Entry 4ASR (X-ray diffraction, 1.90 A resolution); this record covers chains A and P.

# Chain A
Name: Angiotensin-converting enzyme
Organism: Drosophila melanogaster
Notes: EC 3.4.15.1
UniProtKB: Q10714 (ACE_DROME); residues 17-614 here = UniProt positions 17-614
Sequence (598 residues; each row starts with the number of its first residue):
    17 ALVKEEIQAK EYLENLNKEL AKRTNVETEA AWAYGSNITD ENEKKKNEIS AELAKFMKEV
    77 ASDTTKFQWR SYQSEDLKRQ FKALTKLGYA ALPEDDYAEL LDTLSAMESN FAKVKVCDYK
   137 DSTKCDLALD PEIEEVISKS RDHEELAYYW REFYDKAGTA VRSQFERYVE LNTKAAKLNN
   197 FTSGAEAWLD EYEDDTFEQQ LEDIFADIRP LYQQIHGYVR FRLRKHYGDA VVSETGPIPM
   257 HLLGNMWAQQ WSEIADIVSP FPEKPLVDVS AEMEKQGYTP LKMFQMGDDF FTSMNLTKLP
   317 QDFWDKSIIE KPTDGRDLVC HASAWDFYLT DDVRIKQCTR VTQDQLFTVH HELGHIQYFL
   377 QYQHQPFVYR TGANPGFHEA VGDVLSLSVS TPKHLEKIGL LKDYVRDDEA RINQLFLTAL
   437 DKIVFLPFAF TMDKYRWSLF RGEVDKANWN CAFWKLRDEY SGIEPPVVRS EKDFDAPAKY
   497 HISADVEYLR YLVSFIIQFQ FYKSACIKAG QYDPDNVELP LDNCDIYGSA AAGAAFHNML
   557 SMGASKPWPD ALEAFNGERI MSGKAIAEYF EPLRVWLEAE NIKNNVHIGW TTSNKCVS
UniProt features mapped onto this chain:
  - active site: E368 (Proton acceptor), H497 (Proton donor)
  - binding site (Zn(2+)): H367, H371, E395
  - glycosylation (N-linked (GlcNAc...) asparagine): N53, N196, N311
Disulfide bonds: C133-C141, C336-C354, C467-C612, C522-C540
Covalent attachments: N-acetylglucosamine (NAG) linked to N196
Metal / ion sites: Zn2+: H367, H371, E395 (shared with R1(P) of chain P)
Ligand contacts:
  - citrate anion (FLC): S339, A340, W341, E368, H371, F375, H394, E395
  - N-acetylglucosamine (NAG; 2-acetamido-2-deoxy-beta-D-glucopyranose): N53, T55, E57, N58, D330, R332
Reported in the primary citation:
  - catalytic residues: E368 (proposed by the authors, not directly observed)

# Chain P
Name: Bradykinin
UniProtKB: P01042 (KNG1_HUMA); residues 1-9 here correspond to UniProt positions 381-389 (UniProt number = residue number + 380)
Sequence (9 residues; each row starts with the number of its first residue):
     1 RPPGFTPFR
Unresolved in the structure: 5-9
Sequence notes: engineered mutation T6 (Ser in the reference)
UniProt features mapped onto this chain:
  - site (Cleavage): P7, F8, R9
  - modified residue: P3 (4-hydroxyproline)
Metal / ion sites: Zn2+: R1 (shared with H367(A), H371(A), E395(A) of chain A)

# How chain A and chain P interact
Residue-residue contacts (24):
  Q265(A) - P3(P)  hydrogen bond (side chain-backbone)
  Q265(A) - G4(P)
  H337(A) - R1(P)
  H337(A) - P2(P)  hydrogen bond (side chain-backbone)
  A338(A) - R1(P)
  A338(A) - P2(P)
  T364(A) - P2(P)
  H367(A) - R1(P)  hydrogen bond (side chain-backbone)
  H367(A) - P2(P)
  E368(A) - R1(P)  hydrogen bond (side chain-backbone)
  E368(A) - P2(P)
  H371(A) - R1(P)  hydrogen bond (side chain-backbone)
  E395(A) - R1(P)
  F441(A) - P3(P)  hydrophobic
  K495(A) - P3(P)  hydrogen bond (side chain-backbone)
  K495(A) - G4(P)
  Y496(A) - R1(P)  hydrogen bond
  H497(A) - P2(P)  hydrogen bond (side chain-backbone)
  H497(A) - P3(P)
  V502(A) - R1(P)
  Y504(A) - P3(P)  hydrogen bond (side chain-backbone)
  Y507(A) - R1(P)  hydrogen bond (side chain-backbone)
  Y507(A) - P2(P)
  Y507(A) - P3(P)
Interface residues without a listed pair, chain A (19 interface residues in all): E124, Q266, S339, F511
From the paper, about this interface:
  - residue pairs: H337(A)-P2(P) (hydrogen bond), H367(A)-R1(P) (hydrogen bond), H371(A)-R1(P) (hydrogen bond), K495(A)-P3(P) (hydrogen bond), Y496(A)-R1(P), H497(A)-P2(P) (hydrogen bond), Y504(A)-P3(P) (hydrogen bond), Y507(A)-R1(P) (hydrogen bond)

# Summary
The interface between chain A and chain P involves 19 residues on one side and 4 on the other, with 10
hydrogen bonds. Polar contacts include Q265(A)-P3(P), H337(A)-P2(P) and H367(A)-R1(P). The authors report
hydrogen bonds between H337(A) and P2(P), H367(A) and R1(P) and H371(A) and R1(P) among others; a contact
between Y496(A) and R1(P). The paper reports the catalytic residue E368(A).
Chain A is Angiotensin-converting enzyme (Drosophila melanogaster) and chain P is Bradykinin; the structure,
Crystal structure of ANCE in complex with Thr6-Bradykinin, was determined by X-ray diffraction (same
publication as 4AA1, 4AA2 and 4ASQ).
